PDB entry 8ZEK | electron microscopy, 3.15 A resolution | chains A and C of the 3 polymer chains in the assembly

# Chain A
Name: site-specific DNA-methyltransferase (adenine-specific)
Source organism: Escherichia coli
Notes: EC 2.1.1.72
UniProt: A0A5E9SEK5 (A0A5E9SEK5_ECOLX); residue numbers follow UniProt; this construct covers 1-1205
Amino-acid sequence (1205 residues; row label = number of the first residue in the row):
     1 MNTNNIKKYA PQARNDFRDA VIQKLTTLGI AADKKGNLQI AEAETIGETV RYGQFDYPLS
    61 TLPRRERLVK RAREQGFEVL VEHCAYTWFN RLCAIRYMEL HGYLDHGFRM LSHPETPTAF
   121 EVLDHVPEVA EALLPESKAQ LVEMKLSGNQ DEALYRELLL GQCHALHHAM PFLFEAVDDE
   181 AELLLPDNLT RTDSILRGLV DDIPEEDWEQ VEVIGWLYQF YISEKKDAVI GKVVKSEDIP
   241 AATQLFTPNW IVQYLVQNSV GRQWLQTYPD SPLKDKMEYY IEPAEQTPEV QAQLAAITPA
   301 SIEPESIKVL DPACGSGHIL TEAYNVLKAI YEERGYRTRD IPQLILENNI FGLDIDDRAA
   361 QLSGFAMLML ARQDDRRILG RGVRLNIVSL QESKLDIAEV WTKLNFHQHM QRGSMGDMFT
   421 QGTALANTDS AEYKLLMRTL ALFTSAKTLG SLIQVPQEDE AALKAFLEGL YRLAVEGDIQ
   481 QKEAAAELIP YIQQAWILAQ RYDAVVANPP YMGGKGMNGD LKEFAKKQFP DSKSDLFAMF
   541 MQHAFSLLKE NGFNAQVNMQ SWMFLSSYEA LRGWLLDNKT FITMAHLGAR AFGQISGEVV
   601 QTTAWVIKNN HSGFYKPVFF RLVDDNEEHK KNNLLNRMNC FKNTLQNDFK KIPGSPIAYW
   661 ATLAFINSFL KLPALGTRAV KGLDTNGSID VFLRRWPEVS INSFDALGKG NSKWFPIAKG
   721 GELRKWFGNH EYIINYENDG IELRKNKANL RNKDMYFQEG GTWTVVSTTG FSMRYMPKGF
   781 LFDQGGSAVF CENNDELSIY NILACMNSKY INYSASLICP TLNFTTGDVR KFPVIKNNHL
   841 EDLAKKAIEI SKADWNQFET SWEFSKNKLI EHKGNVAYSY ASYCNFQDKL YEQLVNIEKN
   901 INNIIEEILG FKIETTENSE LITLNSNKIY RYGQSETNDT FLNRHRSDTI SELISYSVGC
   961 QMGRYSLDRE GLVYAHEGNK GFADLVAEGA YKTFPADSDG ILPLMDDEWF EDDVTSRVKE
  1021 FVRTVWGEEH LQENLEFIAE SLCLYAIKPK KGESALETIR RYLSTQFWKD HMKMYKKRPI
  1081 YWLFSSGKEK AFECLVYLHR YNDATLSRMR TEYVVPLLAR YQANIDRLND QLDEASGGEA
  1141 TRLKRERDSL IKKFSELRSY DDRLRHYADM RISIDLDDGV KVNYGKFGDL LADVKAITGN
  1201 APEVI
Disordered / not traced: 412-422

# Chain C
Name: Protein Ocr
Source organism: Escherichia phage T7
UniProt: P03775 (OCR_BPT7); residues 1-117 here = UniProt positions 1-117
Amino-acid sequence (117 residues; numbered 1 to 117; the number before each row is that of its first residue):
     1 MAMSNMTYNN VFDHAYEMLK ENIRYDDIRD TDDLHDAIHM AADNAVPHYY ADIFSVMASE
    61 GIDLEFEDSG LMPDTKDVIR ILQARIYEQL TIDLWEDAED LLNEYLEEVE EYEEDEE
Disordered / not traced: 1

# Chain A / chain C interface
Pairs across the interface - 11 pairs, chain A then chain C:
  K1048(A) - S59(C)  hydrogen bond (side chain-backbone)
  K1048(A) - E60(C)
  K1048(A) - G61(C)
  K1048(A) - I62(C)  hydrogen bond (side chain-backbone)
  K1048(A) - L64(C)
  K1050(A) - D63(C)  salt bridge
  K1051(A) - E60(C)
  K1051(A) - G61(C)
  T1065(A) - E65(C)  hydrogen bond
  K1088(A) - M72(C)
  E1089(A) - S69(C)  hydrogen bond
Also at the interface, not in a pair above, chain A (8 interface residues in all): S1136, R1145
Also at the interface, not in a pair above, chain C (13 interface residues in all): T31, D32, M57, I92

# In short
8 residues of chain A and 13 residues of chain C are in contact, with 4 hydrogen bonds and 1 salt bridge.
Polar contacts include K1050(A)-D63(C), K1048(A)-S59(C) and K1048(A)-I62(C).
Here chain A is site-specific DNA-methyltransferase (adenine-specific) (Escherichia coli) and chain C is
Protein Ocr (Escherichia phage T7). Entry 8ZEK (Cryo-EM structure of the E. coli BrxX methyltransferase
complexed with Ocr) was determined by electron microscopy.
